7QDK - chains A and B of the 3 polymer chains in the assembly; structure by X-ray diffraction, 1.41 A resolution.

Chain A (and B):
Molecule: CC-TypeN-LaLd
Notes: chain B of this document is another copy of the same molecule, construct and numbering; everything in this record applies to it too
Amino-acid sequence (32 residues; row label = number of the first residue in the row; numbering starts at 0):
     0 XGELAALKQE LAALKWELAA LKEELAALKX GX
Modified residues: ACE (acetyl group) at position 0; 4BF (4-bromo-L-phenylalanine) at position 29; NH2 (amino group) at position 31

How chain A and chain B interact:
Residue-residue contacts - 20 pairs, chain A then chain B:
  Leu3(A) with Glu2(B); Leu3(B), hydrophobic; Leu6(B), hydrophobic
  Lys7(A) with Leu6(B)
  Leu10(A) with Leu6(B); Leu10(B), hydrophobic; Leu13(B)
  Lys14(A) with Glu9(B); Leu13(B)
  Leu17(A) with Leu13(B); Glu16(B); Leu20(B), hydrophobic
  Lys21(A) with Leu20(B); Glu23(B), salt bridge
  Leu24(A) with Leu20(B), hydrophobic; Glu23(B); Leu24(B), hydrophobic; Leu27(B)
  Leu27(A) with Leu27(B), hydrophobic
  Lys28(A) with Leu27(B)
Interface residues without a listed pair, chain A (13 interface residues in all): Leu13, Ala18, Leu20, Ala25
Interface residues without a listed pair, chain B (12 interface residues in all): Leu17

In short:
Chain A and chain B form an interface of 13 and 12 residues respectively, with 1 salt bridge. Its one
salt-bridged contact is Lys21(A)-Glu23(B).
Chain A and chain B are both CC-TypeN-LaLd; the structure, A trimeric de novo coiled-coil assembly:
CC-TypeN-LaLd, was determined by X-ray diffraction (same publication as 8BFD, 8BFE, 7QDI and 7QDJ).
